8Z1Y - chains C and D of the 5 polymer chains in the assembly; structure by electron microscopy, 2.73 A resolution.

Chain C:
Name: Dipeptide transport ATP-binding protein DppD
Source organism: Escherichia coli K-12
Notes: EC 7.4.2.9
Reference sequence: P0AAG0 (DPPD_ECOLI); residues 1-327 here = UniProt positions 1-327
Sequence (327 residues; row label = number of the first residue in the row):
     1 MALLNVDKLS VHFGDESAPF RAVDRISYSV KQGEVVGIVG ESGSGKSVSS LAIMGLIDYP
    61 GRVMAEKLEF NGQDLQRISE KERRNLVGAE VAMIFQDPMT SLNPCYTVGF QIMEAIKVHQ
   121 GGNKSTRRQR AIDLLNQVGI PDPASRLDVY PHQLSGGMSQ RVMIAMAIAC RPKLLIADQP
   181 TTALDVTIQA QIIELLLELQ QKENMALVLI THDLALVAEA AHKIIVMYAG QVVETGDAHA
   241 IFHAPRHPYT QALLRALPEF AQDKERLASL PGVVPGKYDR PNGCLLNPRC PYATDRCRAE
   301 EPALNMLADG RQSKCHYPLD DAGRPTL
Unresolved in the structure: 1, 326-327
Differences from the reference sequence: conflict Gln179 (Glu in P0AAG0)
Bound ions: 4Fe-4S cluster Fe: Cys284, Cys290, Cys297, Cys315
Small-molecule neighbours:
  - ATP-gamma-S (AGS; phosphothiophosphoric acid-adenylate ester), molecule 1: Phe13, Phe20, Ala22, Glu41, Ser42, Gly43, Ser44, Gly45, Lys46, Ser47, Val48, Gln96, Gln179, His212
  - ATP-gamma-S (AGS), molecule 2: Arg146, His152, Gln153, Leu154, Ser155, Gly156, Gly157, Met158, Ala183
  - 4Fe-4S cluster (SF4): His247, Pro248, Cys284, Leu286, Asn287, Cys290, Tyr292, Ala293, Cys297, Pro302, Cys315, His316, Tyr317
Curated features (UniProtKB/Swiss-Prot):
  - binding site (ATP): Gly40 to Ser47
Reported in the primary citation:
  - conformationally variable residues (domain motion): Thr182

Chain D:
Name: Dipeptide transport ATP-binding protein DppF
Source organism: Escherichia coli K-12
Notes: EC 7.4.2.9
Reference sequence: P37313 (DPPF_ECOLI); numbering as in UniProt (aligned over 1-334)
Sequence (334 residues; each row starts with the number of its first residue):
     1 MSTQEATLQQ PLLQAIDLKK HYPVKKGMFA PERLVKALDG VSFNLERGKT LAVVGESGCG
    61 KSTLGRLLTM IEMPTGGELY YQGQDLLKHD PQAQKLRRQK IQIVFQNPYG SLNPRKKVGQ
   121 ILEEPLLINT SLSKEQRREK ALSMMAKVGL KTEHYDRYPH MFSGGQRQRI AIARGLMLDP
   181 DVVIADQPVS ALDVSVRAQV LNLMMDLQQE LGLSYVFISH DLSVVEHIAD EVMVMYLGRC
   241 VEKGTKDQIF NNPRHPYTQA LLSATPRLNP DDRRERIKLS GELPSPLNPP PGCAFNARCR
   301 RRFGPCTQLQ PQLKDYGGQL VACFAVDQDE NPQR
Unresolved in the structure: 1-8, 331-334
Differences from the reference sequence: conflict Gln187 (Glu in P37313)
Bound ions: 4Fe-4S cluster Fe: Cys293, Cys299, Cys306, Cys323
Small-molecule neighbours:
  - ATP-gamma-S (AGS; phosphothiophosphoric acid-adenylate ester), molecule 1: Tyr22, Pro23, Val24, Val35, Ala37, Glu56, Ser57, Gly58, Cys59, Gly60, Lys61, Ser62, Thr63, Arg66, Gln106, Gln187, His220, Pro286
  - ATP-gamma-S (AGS), molecule 2: His154, Arg157, His160, Met161, Phe162, Ser163, Gly164, Gly165, Gln166, Ala191
  - 4Fe-4S cluster (SF4): His255, Pro256, Cys293, Phe295, Asn296, Cys299, Arg301, Cys306, Pro311, Cys323, Phe324, Ala325
Curated features (UniProtKB/Swiss-Prot):
  - binding site (ATP): Gly55 to Ser62
Reported in the primary citation:
  - conformationally variable residues (domain motion): Ser190

Chain C / chain D interface:
Pairs across the interface - 103 pairs, chain C then chain D:
  Phe20(C) with Arg157(D)
  Gly40(C) with Asp193(D)
  Glu41(C) with Asp193(D); Val196(D)
  Ser42(C) with Arg169(D), hydrogen bond; Asp193(D), hydrogen bond (backbone-side chain); Val196(D)
  Gly43(C) with Ser163(D)
  Gln96(C) with Gly164(D)
  Asp97(C) with Asn107(D); Tyr109(D)
  Met99(C) with Asn107(D)
  Thr100(C) with Tyr109(D)
  Gly139(C) with Leu283(D)
  Ile140(C) with Leu283(D)
  Pro141(C) with Leu283(D); Pro284(D); Pro286(D)
  Asp142(C) with Ser285(D), hydrogen bond; Leu287(D)
  Ser145(C) with Arg33(D); Leu287(D)
  Asp148(C) with Lys26(D)
  Ser155(C) with Gly58(D)
  Gly156(C) with Gln106(D); Asn107(D)
  Gly157(C) with Ser57(D)
  Met158(C) with Ser57(D); Gly58(D)
  Arg161(C) with Ser57(D), hydrogen bond
  Gln179(C) with Ala191(D)
  Thr182(C) with Ser190(D), hydrogen bond (backbone-side chain)
  Ala183(C) with Ser57(D); His220(D), hydrogen bond (backbone-side chain)
  Leu184(C) with His220(D), hydrogen bond (backbone-side chain)
  Asp185(C) with Gly55(D); Glu56(D); Ser57(D), hydrogen bond (side chain-backbone); His220(D), hydrogen bond (backbone-side chain)
  Val186(C) with His220(D); Leu222(D), hydrophobic; Leu261(D); Ala264(D); Thr265(D)
  Thr187(C) with Ala260(D); Leu261(D); Ala264(D)
  Gln189(C) with Pro266(D)
  Ala190(C) with Arg276(D)
  Gln191(C) with Arg276(D); Arg298(D)
  Glu194(C) with Arg276(D), salt bridge; Lys278(D), salt bridge
  His212(C) with Ala191(D), hydrogen bond (side chain-backbone); Leu192(D); Asp193(D), hydrogen bond (side chain-backbone); Val194(D)
  Asp213(C) with Pro266(D)
  Leu214(C) with Val194(D), hydrophobic; Leu268(D)
  Ala215(C) with Pro266(D), hydrophobic; Arg267(D); Leu268(D)
  Ala218(C) with Leu268(D), hydrophobic; Arg273(D)
  Glu219(C) with Arg273(D)
  Leu253(C) with Val194(D)
  Ala256(C) with Val194(D); Ser195(D)
  Leu257(C) with Val194(D), hydrophobic; Leu268(D), hydrophobic
  Pro258(C) with Ser223(D)
  Glu259(C) with Arg267(D); Leu268(D), hydrogen bond (side chain-backbone); Asn269(D)
  Ala261(C) with His227(D)
  Gln262(C) with His227(D)
  Asp263(C) with His227(D); Lys246(D), salt bridge
  Lys264(C) with His227(D); Ile228(D), hydrogen bond (side chain-backbone); Ala229(D), hydrogen bond (side chain-backbone); Asp230(D), salt bridge
  Glu265(C) with Met205(D); His227(D), hydrogen bond (backbone-side chain)
  Arg266(C) with Asn202(D); Asp206(D), salt bridge; Gln209(D)
  Leu267(C) with Ala198(D), hydrophobic; Leu201(D), hydrophobic; Asn202(D), hydrogen bond (backbone-side chain); His227(D)
  Ala268(C) with Ala198(D)
  Ser269(C) with Ser195(D)
  Leu270(C) with Ser195(D), hydrogen bond (backbone-side chain)
  Val273(C) with Gly149(D); Lys151(D)
  Val274(C) with Lys151(D), hydrogen bond (backbone-side chain)
  Gly276(C) with Lys151(D); Glu153(D)
  Lys277(C) with Glu153(D), hydrogen bond (backbone-side chain)
  Tyr278(C) with Glu153(D)
  Asp279(C) with Lys151(D), salt bridge
Other interface residues (no listed pair), chain C (65 interface residues in all): Pro98, Arg146, Gln153, Ile188, Leu216, Phe242, Leu254
Other interface residues (no listed pair), chain D (61 interface residues in all): Val24, Leu150, Gly165, Gln166, Glu226, Leu279, Asn288

Summary:
65 residues of chain C and 61 residues of chain D are in contact; the contacts include 19 hydrogen bonds and 6
salt bridges. Among the polar pairs are Glu194(C)-Arg276(D), Glu194(C)-Lys278(D) and Asp263(C)-Lys246(D).
ATP-gamma-S is bound between chain C and chain D. Bound to chain C: 4Fe-4S cluster. The paper reports
conformational variability at Thr182(C) and Ser190(D).
Chain C is Dipeptide transport ATP-binding protein DppD and chain D is Dipeptide transport ATP-binding protein
DppF, both from Escherichia coli K-12; the structure, Cryo-EM structure of Escherichia coli DppABCDF in the
pre-catalytic state, was determined by electron microscopy, deposited together with 8Z1V, 8Z1W and 8Z1X.
